Entry 7EJX (electron microscopy, 2.40 A resolution); this record covers chains A and B of the 5 polymer chains in the assembly.

== Chain A ==
Protein: Guanine nucleotide-binding protein G(i) subunit alpha-1
From: Homo sapiens
UniProtKB: P63096 (GNAI1_HUMAN); residues 1-354 here = UniProt positions 1-354
Chain sequence (354 residues; each row starts with the number of its first residue):
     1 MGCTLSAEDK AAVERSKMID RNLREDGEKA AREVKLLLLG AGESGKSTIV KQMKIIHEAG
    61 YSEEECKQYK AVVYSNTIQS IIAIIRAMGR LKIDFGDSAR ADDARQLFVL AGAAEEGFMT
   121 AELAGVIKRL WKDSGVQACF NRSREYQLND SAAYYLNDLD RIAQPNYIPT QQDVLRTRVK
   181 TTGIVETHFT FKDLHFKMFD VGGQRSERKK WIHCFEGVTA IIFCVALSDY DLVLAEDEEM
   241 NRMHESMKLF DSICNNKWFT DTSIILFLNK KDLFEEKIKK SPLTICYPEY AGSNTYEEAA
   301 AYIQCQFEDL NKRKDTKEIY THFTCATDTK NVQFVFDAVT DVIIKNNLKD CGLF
Not modelled in the structure: 1-3, 54-181, 234-240
Swiss-Prot annotation at these positions:
  - region: Lys35 to Thr48 (G1 motif), Asp173 to Thr181 (G2 motif), Phe196 to Arg205 (G3 motif), Ile265 to Asp272 (G4 motif), Thr324 to Thr329 (G5 motif)
  - binding site (GTP): Glu43 to Thr48, Ser151, Leu175 to Thr181, Asp200 to Gln204, Asn269 to Asp272, Ala326
  - binding site (Mg(2+)): Ser47, Thr181
  - modified residue: Arg178 (ADP-ribosylarginine), Gln204 (Deamidated glutamine), Cys351 (ADP-ribosylcysteine)
  - lipidation: Gly2 (N-myristoyl glycine), Cys3 (S-palmitoyl cysteine)
  - natural variant: Gly40 (G40C: In NEDHISB; G40R: In NEDHISB), Gly45 (G45D: In NEDHISB), Thr48 (T48I: In NEDHISB; T48K: In NEDHISB), Gln52 (Q52P: In NEDHISB), Ser75 (deletion: In NEDHISB; uncertain significance), Gln172 (deletion: In NEDHISB), Asp173 (D173V: In NEDHISB), Glu186 to Phe189 (deletion: In NEDHISB; uncertain significance), Cys224 (C224Y: In NEDHISB), Lys270 (K270N: In NEDHISB; K270R: In NEDHISB), Asp272 (D272G: In NEDHISB), Ala326 (A326P: In NEDHISB), 1 further natural variant entry in UniProt
  - mutagenesis: Gly42 (G42R: Abolishes switch to an activated conformation and dissociation from beta and gamma subunits upon GTP binding. Abolishes interaction with RGS family members), Glu116 (E116L: Enhances interaction (inactive GDP-bound) with RGS14), Gln147 (Q147L: Enhances interaction (inactive GDP-bound) with RGS14), Glu245 (E245L: Enhances interaction (inactive GDP-bound) with RGS14)

== Chain B ==
Protein: Guanine nucleotide-binding protein G(I)/G(S)/G(T) subunit beta-1
From: Homo sapiens
UniProtKB: P62873 (GBB1_HUMAN); numbering as in UniProt (aligned over 2-340)
Chain sequence (357 residues; row label = number of the first residue in the row; numbers below 1 keep their minus sign (His-16 is residue -16)):
   -16 HHHHHHLEVL FQGPGSSGSE LDQLRQEAEQ LKNQIRDARK ACADATLSQI TNNIDPVGRI
    44 QMRTRRTLRG HLAKIYAMHW GTDSRLLVSA SQDGKLIIWD SYTTNKVHAI PLRSSWVMTC
   104 AYAPSGNYVA CGGLDNICSI YNLKTREGNV RVSRELAGHT GYLSCCRFLD DNQIVTSSGD
   164 TTCALWDIET GQQTTTFTGH TGDVMSLSLA PDTRLFVSGA CDASAKLWDV REGMCRQTFT
   224 GHESDINAIC FFPNGNAFAT GSDDATCRLF DLRADQELMT YSHDNIICGI TSVSFSKSGR
   284 LLLAGYDDFN CNVWDALKAD RAGVLAGHDN RVSCLGVTDD GMAVATGSWD SFLKIWN
Not modelled in the structure: -16 to 3
Differences from the reference sequence: expression tag (-16 to 1)
Swiss-Prot annotation at these positions:
  - modified residue: Ser2 (N-acetylserine), His266 (Phosphohistidine)
  - natural variant: Leu30 (L30F: In MRD42; uncertain significance), Arg52 (R52G: In MRD42), Gly64 (G64V: In MRD42), Asp76 (D76E: In MRD42; D76G: In MRD42), Gly77 (G77S: In MRD42), Lys78 (K78R: In MRD42), Ile80 (I80N: In MRD42; I80T: In MRD42), His91 (H91R: In MRD42; uncertain significance), Ala92 (A92T: In MRD42), Pro94 (P94S: In MRD42), Leu95 (L95P: In MRD42), Arg96 (R96L: In MRD42), 5 further natural variant entries in UniProt

== Interface between chain A and chain B ==
Contacting residue pairs (52):
  Val13(A) with Asn88(B)
  Arg15(A) with Val90(B), hydrogen bond (side chain-backbone); His91(B), hydrogen bond
  Ser16(A) with Asn88(B); Lys89(B), hydrogen bond (side chain-backbone)
  Ile19(A) with Lys89(B); Val90(B); Ala92(B), hydrophobic
  Asp20(A) with Lys89(B), salt bridge
  Leu23(A) with Leu55(B); Lys78(B); Ile80(B), hydrophobic; Lys89(B)
  Asp26(A) with Lys78(B), salt bridge
  Gly27(A) with Leu55(B)
  Thr182(A) with Asn119(B)
  Gly183(A) with Leu117(B); Asn119(B)
  Ile184(A) with Trp99(B); Leu117(B), hydrogen bond (backbone-backbone)
  Glu186(A) with Trp99(B), hydrogen bond
  Phe199(A) with Trp99(B), hydrophobic
  Gln204(A) with Leu117(B), hydrogen bond (side chain-backbone); Asn119(B), hydrogen bond; Gly144(B); Tyr145(B), hydrogen bond (side chain-backbone)
  Arg205(A) with Thr143(B)
  Ser206(A) with Tyr145(B); Gly162(B); Asp186(B)
  Glu207(A) with Asp186(B), hydrogen bond (backbone-side chain)
  Lys209(A) with Asp228(B), salt bridge
  Lys210(A) with Met101(B); Tyr145(B); Met188(B); Cys204(B); Asp228(B), salt bridge; Asn230(B), hydrogen bond; Asp246(B), salt bridge
  Trp211(A) with Leu117(B), hydrophobic; Tyr145(B)
  His213(A) with Lys57(B), hydrogen bond (backbone-side chain); Tyr59(B), hydrogen bond; Trp332(B)
  Cys214(A) with Tyr59(B); Gln75(B); Trp99(B)
  Phe215(A) with Trp99(B), hydrophobic; Leu117(B), hydrophobic
  Glu216(A) with Lys57(B), salt bridge
  Trp258(A) with Arg314(B); Trp332(B), hydrophobic
Other interface residues (no listed pair), chain A (26 interface residues in all): Ala12
Other interface residues (no listed pair), chain B (30 interface residues in all): Gly53, Ser97, Asp118

== Overview ==
The interface between chain A and chain B involves 26 residues on one side and 30 on the other, with 12
hydrogen bonds and 6 salt bridges. Polar pairs include Asp20(A)-Lys89(B), Asp26(A)-Lys78(B) and
Lys209(A)-Asp228(B).
Chain A is Guanine nucleotide-binding protein G(i) subunit alpha-1 and chain B is Guanine nucleotide-binding
protein G(I)/G(S)/G(T) subunit beta-1, both from Homo sapiens; the structure, Structure of the GPR88-Gi1
signaling complex bound to a synthetic ligand, was determined by electron microscopy.
